PDB entry 7OBX | X-ray diffraction, 1.80 A resolution | chains A and B

== Chain A ==
Protein: 14-3-3 protein sigma
From: Homo sapiens
Reference sequence: P31947 (1433S_HUMAN); residue numbers follow UniProt; this construct covers 1-248
Chain sequence (253 residues; row label = number of the first residue in the row; numbers below 1 keep their minus sign (Gly-4 is residue -4)):
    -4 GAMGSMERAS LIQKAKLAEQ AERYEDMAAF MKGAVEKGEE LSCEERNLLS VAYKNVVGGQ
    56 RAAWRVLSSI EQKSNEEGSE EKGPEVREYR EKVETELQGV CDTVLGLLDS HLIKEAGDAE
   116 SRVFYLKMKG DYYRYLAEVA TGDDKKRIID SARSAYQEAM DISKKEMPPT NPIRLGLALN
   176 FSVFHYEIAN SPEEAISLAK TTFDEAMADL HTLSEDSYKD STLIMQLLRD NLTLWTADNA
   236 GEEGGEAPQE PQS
Disordered / not traced: 232-248
Modified positions: Cys38 (S-hydroxycysteine; CSO)
Sequence notes: expression tag (-4 to 0)
Bound ions: Mg2+ site 1 near Glu2 (its only coordinating residue here); Mg2+ site 2: Glu35, Glu110, Glu188

== Chain B ==
Protein: SSBP4 phosphopeptide
Reference sequence: Q9BWG4 (SSBP4_HUMAN); numbering as in UniProt (aligned over 375-385)
Chain sequence (11 residues; numbered 375 to 385; the number before each row is that of its first residue):
   375 ESYSPGMTMS V
Disordered / not traced: 375-379
Modified positions: Ser384 (phosphoserine; SEP)

== Chain A / chain B interface ==
Pairs across the interface - 21 pairs, chain A then chain B:
  Lys49(A) with Val385(B)
  Arg56(A) with Ser384(B)
  Lys122(A) with Val385(B), hydrogen bond (side chain-backbone)
  Arg129(A) with Ser384(B)
  Tyr130(A) with Ser384(B)
  Gly171(A) with Val385(B)
  Leu174(A) with Met383(B); Ser384(B); Val385(B), hydrophobic
  Asn175(A) with Ser384(B); Val385(B), hydrogen bond (side chain-backbone)
  Val178(A) with Thr382(B); Met383(B)
  Glu182(A) with Thr382(B), hydrogen bond
  Leu222(A) with Met383(B), hydrophobic; Val385(B), hydrophobic
  Asn226(A) with Thr382(B); Met383(B), hydrogen bond (side chain-backbone)
  Leu229(A) with Gly380(B); Met381(B); Thr382(B)
Also at the interface, not in a pair above, chain A (16 interface residues in all): Asp126, Asp225, Trp230

== In short ==
The interface between chain A and chain B involves 16 residues on one side and 6 on the other, with 4 hydrogen
bonds. Polar pairs include Lys122(A)-Val385(B), Asn175(A)-Val385(B) and Glu182(A)-Thr382(B). Glu35(A),
Glu110(A) and Glu188(A) form the Mg2+ site 2.
Here chain A is 14-3-3 protein sigma (Homo sapiens) and chain B is SSBP4 phosphopeptide. Entry 7OBX (Crystal
structure of 14-3-3 sigma in complex with SSBP4 phosphopeptide) was determined by X-ray diffraction, deposited
together with 7OB5, 7OBC, 7OBD, 7OBG, 7OBH, 7OBK and 4 further entries.
